9N5X - chains A and c of the 60 polymer chains in the assembly; structure by electron microscopy, 1.79 A resolution.

Chain A (and c):
Molecule: VP3
Organism: Adeno-associated virus - Po1
Notes: chain c of this document is another copy of the same molecule, construct and numbering; everything in this record applies to it too
UniProtKB: C0LA99 (C0LA99_9VIRU); residues 184-716 here correspond to UniProt positions 1-533 (UniProt number = residue number - 183)
Amino-acid sequence (533 residues; row label = number of the first residue in the row):
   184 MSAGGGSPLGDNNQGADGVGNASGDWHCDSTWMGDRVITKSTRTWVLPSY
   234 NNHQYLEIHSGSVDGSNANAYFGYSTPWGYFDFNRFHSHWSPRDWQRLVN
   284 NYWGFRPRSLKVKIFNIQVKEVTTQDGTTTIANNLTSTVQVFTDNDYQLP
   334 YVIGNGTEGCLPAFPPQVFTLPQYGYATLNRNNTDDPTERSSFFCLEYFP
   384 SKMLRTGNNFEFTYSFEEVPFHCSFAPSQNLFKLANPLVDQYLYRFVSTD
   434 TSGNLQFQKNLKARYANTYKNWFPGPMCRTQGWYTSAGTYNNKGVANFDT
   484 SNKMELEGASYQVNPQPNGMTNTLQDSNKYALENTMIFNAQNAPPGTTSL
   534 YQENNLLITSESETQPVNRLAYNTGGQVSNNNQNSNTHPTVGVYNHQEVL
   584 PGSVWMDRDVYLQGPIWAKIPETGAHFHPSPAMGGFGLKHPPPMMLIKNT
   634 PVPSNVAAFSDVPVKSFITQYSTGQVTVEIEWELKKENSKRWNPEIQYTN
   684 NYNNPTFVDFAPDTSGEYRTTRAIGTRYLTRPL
Unresolved in the structure: 184-197

Interface between chain A and chain c:
Residue-residue contacts (256):
  Cys406(A) - Thr606(c)
  Cys406(A) - Gly607(c)
  Phe408(A) - Glu605(c)
  Pro410(A) - Leu362(c)
  Ser411(A) - Thr361(c)  hydrogen bond (backbone-side chain)
  Ser411(A) - Leu362(c)  hydrogen bond (backbone-backbone)
  Ser411(A) - Ser375(c)
  Gln412(A) - Pro333(c)
  Gln412(A) - Ala360(c)  hydrogen bond (side chain-backbone)
  Gln412(A) - Leu362(c)
  Asn413(A) - Leu362(c)
  Asn413(A) - Leu489(c)
  Asn413(A) - Glu490(c)  hydrogen bond
  Asn413(A) - Tyr494(c)
  Leu414(A) - Pro604(c)  hydrophobic
  Phe415(A) - Leu489(c)  hydrophobic
  Phe415(A) - Tyr494(c)  hydrophobic
  Phe415(A) - Val496(c)  hydrophobic
  Lys416(A) - Ala251(c)
  Lys416(A) - Ala253(c)  hydrogen bond (side chain-backbone)
  Lys416(A) - Ala360(c)
  Lys416(A) - Asn363(c)  hydrogen bond
  Lys416(A) - Tyr494(c)
  Leu417(A) - Asn338(c)  hydrogen bond (backbone-side chain)
  Ala418(A) - Asn338(c)
  Asn419(A) - Tyr263(c)  hydrogen bond
  Asn419(A) - Val335(c)
  Asn419(A) - Gln356(c)  hydrogen bond (side chain-backbone)
  Asn419(A) - Tyr357(c)
  Asn419(A) - Gly358(c)  hydrogen bond (side chain-backbone)
  Pro420(A) - Ile241(c)  hydrophobic
  Pro420(A) - Gly358(c)
  Pro420(A) - Tyr359(c)
  Pro420(A) - Ala360(c)
  Leu421(A) - Ile241(c)  hydrophobic
  Leu421(A) - Ser258(c)
  Leu421(A) - Gln356(c)
  Leu421(A) - Tyr357(c)
  Leu421(A) - Gly358(c)
  Val422(A) - Thr340(c)
  Val422(A) - Glu341(c)
  Val422(A) - Pro355(c)  hydrophobic
  Asp423(A) - Thr340(c)
  Asp423(A) - Glu341(c)  hydrogen bond (backbone-backbone)
  Asp423(A) - Pro528(c)
  Asp423(A) - Gly529(c)  hydrogen bond (side chain-backbone)
  Gln424(A) - Asn338(c)  hydrogen bond (side chain-backbone)
  Gln424(A) - Gly339(c)
  Gln424(A) - Thr340(c)
  Tyr425(A) - Arg268(c)
  Tyr425(A) - Gly339(c)  hydrogen bond (backbone-backbone)
  Tyr425(A) - Thr340(c)
  Tyr425(A) - Phe521(c)  hydrophobic
  Tyr425(A) - Pro598(c)
  Leu426(A) - Met519(c)  hydrophobic
  Leu426(A) - Ile520(c)
  Leu426(A) - Phe521(c)  hydrophobic
  Leu426(A) - Met616(c)  hydrophobic
  Tyr427(A) - Ile520(c)  hydrogen bond (backbone-backbone)
  Tyr427(A) - Asn522(c)  hydrogen bond
  Tyr427(A) - Ala526(c)
  Tyr427(A) - Tyr534(c)  hydrophobic
  Arg428(A) - Gln495(c)
  Phe429(A) - Trp466(c)
  Phe429(A) - Asn480(c)  hydrogen bond (backbone-side chain)
  Phe429(A) - Leu515(c)  hydrophobic
  Val430(A) - Ala479(c)
  Val430(A) - Asn480(c)  hydrogen bond (backbone-backbone)
  Ser431(A) - Val478(c)
  Thr432(A) - Trp466(c)
  Thr432(A) - Asn475(c)  hydrogen bond (side chain-backbone)
  Thr432(A) - Lys476(c)
  Thr432(A) - Gly477(c)  hydrogen bond (side chain-backbone)
  Thr432(A) - Val478(c)  hydrogen bond (side chain-backbone)
  Asp433(A) - Lys476(c)
  Asp433(A) - Gly477(c)  hydrogen bond (backbone-backbone)
  Thr434(A) - Lys476(c)
  Ser435(A) - Gly471(c)
  Ser435(A) - Lys476(c)
  Gly436(A) - Gly471(c)
  Gly436(A) - Asn474(c)  hydrogen bond (backbone-side chain)
  Gly436(A) - Lys476(c)
  Leu438(A) - Tyr467(c)
  Leu438(A) - Thr468(c)
  Leu438(A) - Asn474(c)
  Leu438(A) - Leu515(c)  hydrophobic
  Leu438(A) - Glu536(c)
  Gln439(A) - Leu533(c)
  Gln439(A) - Tyr534(c)
  Phe440(A) - Ile520(c)  hydrophobic
  Phe440(A) - Ser532(c)
  Phe440(A) - Leu533(c)
  Phe440(A) - Tyr534(c)  hydrogen bond (backbone-backbone)
  Phe440(A) - Glu536(c)
  Phe440(A) - Leu539(c)  hydrophobic
  Gln441(A) - Thr531(c)  hydrogen bond (side chain-backbone)
  Gln441(A) - Ser532(c)
  Gln441(A) - Leu533(c)
  Lys442(A) - Glu341(c)  salt bridge
  Lys442(A) - Ala526(c)
  Lys442(A) - Pro527(c)  hydrogen bond (side chain-backbone)
  Lys442(A) - Thr530(c)
  Leu444(A) - Gly529(c)
  Leu444(A) - Thr530(c)
  Leu444(A) - Thr531(c)
  Ala446(A) - Asn252(c)
  Ala446(A) - Tyr254(c)  hydrophobic
  Arg447(A) - Val246(c)
  Arg447(A) - Asp247(c)  salt bridge
  Arg447(A) - Asn252(c)
  Tyr448(A) - Ala251(c)
  Tyr448(A) - Asn252(c)  hydrogen bond (backbone-side chain)
  Tyr448(A) - Tyr254(c)  hydrophobic
  Tyr448(A) - Ala360(c)
  Tyr448(A) - Tyr494(c)
  Ala449(A) - Ser249(c)
  Ala449(A) - Ala251(c)  hydrophobic
  Ala449(A) - Asn252(c)  hydrogen bond (backbone-side chain)
  Ala449(A) - Gln495(c)  hydrogen bond (backbone-backbone)
  Asn450(A) - Phe481(c)
  Asn450(A) - Gln495(c)  hydrogen bond
  Thr451(A) - Gln495(c)
  Tyr452(A) - Asn497(c)
  Tyr452(A) - Pro498(c)
  Tyr452(A) - Thr518(c)  hydrogen bond (side chain-backbone)
  Tyr452(A) - Met519(c)  hydrophobic
  Tyr452(A) - Ile520(c)
  Tyr452(A) - Met616(c)
  Lys453(A) - Gln495(c)  hydrogen bond (side chain-backbone)
  Lys453(A) - Asn497(c)  hydrogen bond (backbone-backbone)
  Lys453(A) - Pro498(c)
  Lys453(A) - Ala615(c)
  Lys453(A) - Met616(c)
  Asn454(A) - Gly337(c)
  Asn454(A) - Ala601(c)
  Asn454(A) - Pro614(c)
  Asn454(A) - Ala615(c)  hydrogen bond (backbone-backbone)
  Asn454(A) - Met616(c)
  Trp455(A) - Lys602(c)  hydrogen bond (side chain-backbone)
  Trp455(A) - Pro604(c)
  Trp455(A) - Pro612(c)
  Trp455(A) - Ser613(c)
  Trp455(A) - Pro614(c)
  Phe456(A) - Met487(c)  hydrophobic
  Phe456(A) - Val496(c)
  Phe456(A) - Gln499(c)
  Phe456(A) - Pro500(c)
  Phe456(A) - Ala615(c)  hydrophobic
  Pro457(A) - Met487(c)
  Gln508(A) - Arg373(c)  hydrogen bond
  Glu546(A) - Arg373(c)  salt bridge
  Gln548(A) - Leu489(c)
  Gln548(A) - Glu490(c)  hydrogen bond
  Pro549(A) - Leu362(c)  hydrophobic
  Pro549(A) - Leu489(c)
  Pro549(A) - Glu490(c)
  Asn551(A) - Leu489(c)
  Arg552(A) - Glu488(c)
  Thr557(A) - Glu488(c)
  Gly558(A) - Met487(c)
  Gly558(A) - Glu488(c)  hydrogen bond (backbone-backbone)
  Gly559(A) - Lys486(c)
  Gly559(A) - Met487(c)
  Gln560(A) - Asp482(c)  hydrogen bond (side chain-backbone)
  Gln560(A) - Ser484(c)  hydrogen bond (side chain-backbone)
  Gln560(A) - Asn485(c)
  Gln560(A) - Lys486(c)  hydrogen bond (backbone-backbone)
  Val561(A) - Arg462(c)
  Val561(A) - Asn485(c)
  Val561(A) - His579(c)
  Ser562(A) - Arg462(c)  hydrogen bond (backbone-backbone)
  Ser562(A) - Thr463(c)
  Ser562(A) - Gln464(c)  hydrogen bond
  Ser562(A) - Asn485(c)  hydrogen bond (backbone-side chain)
  Ser562(A) - Asn578(c)
  Asn563(A) - Arg462(c)  hydrogen bond (backbone-side chain)
  Asn563(A) - Asn578(c)
  Asn564(A) - Arg462(c)  hydrogen bond (backbone-side chain)
  Asn564(A) - Gln464(c)  hydrogen bond
  Asn565(A) - Arg462(c)  hydrogen bond
  Asn565(A) - Gln464(c)
  Asn565(A) - Tyr555(c)
  Gln566(A) - Gln464(c)  hydrogen bond (backbone-side chain)
  Gln566(A) - Gly465(c)
  Gln566(A) - Trp466(c)
  Gln566(A) - Asn474(c)
  Gln566(A) - Asn475(c)
  Asn567(A) - Tyr473(c)
  Asn567(A) - Asn475(c)  hydrogen bond (backbone-side chain)
  Ser568(A) - Thr472(c)  hydrogen bond (side chain-backbone)
  Ser568(A) - Tyr473(c)  hydrogen bond (backbone-backbone)
  Ser568(A) - Asn474(c)
  Ser568(A) - Asn475(c)  hydrogen bond (backbone-side chain)
  Ser568(A) - Lys476(c)  hydrogen bond
  Thr570(A) - Asn475(c)
  His571(A) - Asn475(c)
  Pro572(A) - Gln464(c)
  Pro572(A) - Trp466(c)  hydrophobic
  Pro572(A) - Thr483(c)
  Val574(A) - Thr483(c)
  Tyr577(A) - Lys486(c)
  Tyr577(A) - Met487(c)
  Tyr577(A) - His579(c)
  Gln580(A) - Cys461(c)
  Gln580(A) - Met487(c)
  Gln580(A) - Glu581(c)
  Glu581(A) - Glu581(c)
  Val582(A) - Glu581(c)
  Val582(A) - Val582(c)  hydrogen bond (backbone-backbone)
  Val582(A) - Phe610(c)  hydrophobic
  Leu583(A) - Met487(c)  hydrophobic
  Leu583(A) - Pro500(c)  hydrophobic
  Leu583(A) - Glu581(c)
  Leu583(A) - Phe610(c)
  Pro584(A) - Pro459(c)  hydrophobic
  Pro584(A) - Pro500(c)
  Pro584(A) - Asn501(c)
  Pro584(A) - Val582(c)
  Pro584(A) - Phe610(c)
  Gly585(A) - Phe610(c)  hydrogen bond (backbone-backbone)
  Gly585(A) - His611(c)  hydrogen bond (backbone-backbone)
  Ser586(A) - His609(c)
  Ser586(A) - Phe610(c)  hydrogen bond (backbone-backbone)
  Val587(A) - Ala608(c)
  Val587(A) - His609(c)
  Trp588(A) - Thr606(c)  hydrogen bond (backbone-side chain)
  Trp588(A) - Ala608(c)  hydrogen bond (backbone-backbone)
  Trp588(A) - His609(c)
  Met589(A) - Thr606(c)
  Phe610(A) - Phe610(c)  hydrophobic
  His611(A) - Ala608(c)
  Asn671(A) - Asp329(c)  hydrogen bond
  Asn671(A) - Gln331(c)  hydrogen bond (backbone-side chain)
  Lys673(A) - Gln331(c)
  Lys673(A) - Phe377(c)
  Lys673(A) - Tyr381(c)  hydrogen bond (side chain-backbone)
  Lys673(A) - Phe382(c)
  Arg674(A) - Glu372(c)  hydrogen bond (side chain-backbone)
  Arg674(A) - Arg373(c)  hydrogen bond (side chain-backbone)
  Arg674(A) - Ser374(c)  hydrogen bond (side chain-backbone)
  Arg674(A) - Ser375(c)  hydrogen bond
  Arg674(A) - Phe376(c)
  Arg674(A) - Phe377(c)
  Trp675(A) - Phe376(c)  hydrogen bond (backbone-backbone)
  Trp675(A) - Tyr381(c)  hydrophobic
  Asn676(A) - Ser374(c)  hydrogen bond (side chain-backbone)
  Asn676(A) - Ser375(c)
  Asn676(A) - Phe376(c)  hydrogen bond (side chain-backbone)
  Ile679(A) - Glu372(c)
  Thr713(A) - Ser375(c)
  Arg714(A) - Glu605(c)  salt bridge
  Pro715(A) - Gln331(c)
  Leu716(A) - Lys602(c)  hydrogen bond (backbone-side chain)
  Leu716(A) - Pro604(c)
  Leu716(A) - Glu605(c)  hydrogen bond (backbone-backbone)
  Leu716(A) - Thr606(c)
Other interface residues (no listed pair), chain A (98 interface residues in all): Asn437, Leu507, Val550, Asn569, Thr573, Asp590
Other interface residues (no listed pair), chain c (122 interface residues in all): Leu332, Tyr334, Cys378, Lys512, Gln535, Ile541, Trp588, Gln596, Gly597, Ile603

Summary:
98 residues of chain A face 122 of chain c across their interface, with 72 hydrogen bonds and 4 salt bridges.
Polar pairs include Lys442(A)-Glu341(c), Arg447(A)-Asp247(c) and Glu546(A)-Arg373(c).
Chain A and chain c are both VP3 (Adeno-associated virus - Po1); the structure, The capsid structure of
AAVpo.1, was determined by electron microscopy (same publication as 9NRP).
